PDB entry 9CXA | electron microscopy, 3.04 A resolution | chains B and C of the 9 polymer chains in the assembly

== Chain B ==
Name: Gamma-aminobutyric acid receptor subunit alpha-1
Organism: Homo sapiens
UniProt: P14867 (GBRA1_HUMAN); residues -26 to 429 here correspond to UniProt positions 1-456 (UniProt number = residue number + 27)
Sequence (456 residues; numbered -26 to 429; the number before each row is that of its first residue; numbers below 1 keep their minus sign (Met-26 is residue -26)):
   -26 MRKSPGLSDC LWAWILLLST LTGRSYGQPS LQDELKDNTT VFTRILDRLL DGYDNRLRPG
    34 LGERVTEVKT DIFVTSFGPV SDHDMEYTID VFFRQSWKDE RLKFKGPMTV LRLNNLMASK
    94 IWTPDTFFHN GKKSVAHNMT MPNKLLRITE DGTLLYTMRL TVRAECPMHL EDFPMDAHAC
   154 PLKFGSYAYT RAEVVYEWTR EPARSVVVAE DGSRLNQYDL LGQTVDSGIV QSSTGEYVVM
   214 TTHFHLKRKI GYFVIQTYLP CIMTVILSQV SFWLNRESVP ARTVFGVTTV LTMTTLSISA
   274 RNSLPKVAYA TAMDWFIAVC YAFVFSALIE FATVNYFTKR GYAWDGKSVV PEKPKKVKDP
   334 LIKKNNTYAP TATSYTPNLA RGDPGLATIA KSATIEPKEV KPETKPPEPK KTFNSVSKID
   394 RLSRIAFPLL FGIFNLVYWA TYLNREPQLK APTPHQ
Not modelled in the structure: -26 to 9, 313-385, 418-429
Cystine bridges: Cys139-Cys153
Glycans and other covalent adducts: glycan linked to Asn111
Small-molecule neighbours:
  - gamma-amino-butanoic acid (ABU): Phe65, Arg67, Leu118, Thr130
  - PIO ([(2R)-2-octanoyloxy-3-[oxidanyl-[(1R,2R,3S,4R,5R,6S)-2,3,6-tris(oxidanyl)-4,5-diphosphonooxy-cyclohexyl]oxy-phosphoryl]oxy-propyl] octanoate): Arg249, Ser299, Ile302, Glu303, Thr306, Phe310, Lys312, Phe386, Asn387, Ser388, Val389, Ser390, Lys391, Ile392, Leu395, Ser396

== Chain C ==
Name: Gamma-aminobutyric acid receptor subunit beta-3
Organism: Homo sapiens
UniProt: P28472 (GBRB3_HUMAN); residues -24 to 448 here correspond to UniProt positions 1-473 (UniProt number = residue number + 25)
Sequence (473 residues; numbered -24 to 448; the number before each row is that of its first residue; numbers below 1 keep their minus sign (Met-24 is residue -24)):
   -24 MWGLAGGRLF GIFSAPVLVA VVCCAQSVND PGNMSFVKET VDKLLKGYDI RLRPDFGGPP
    36 VCVGMNIDIA SIDMVSEVNM DYTLTMYFQQ YWRDKRLAYS GIPLNLTLDN RVADQLWVPD
    96 TYFLNDKKSF VHGVTVKNRM IRLHPDGTVL YGLRITTTAA CMMDLRRYPL DEQNCTLEIE
   156 SYGYTTDDIE FYWRGGDKAV TGVERIELPQ FSIVEHRLVS RNVVFATGAY PRLSLSFRLK
   216 RNIGYFILQT YMPSILITIL SWVSFWINYD ASAARVALGI TTVLTMTTIN THLRETLPKI
   276 PYVKAIDMYL MGCFVFVFLA LLEYAFVNYI FFGRGPQRQK KLAEKTAKAK NDRSKSESNR
   336 VDAHGNILLT SLEVHNEMNE VSGGIGDTRN SAISFDNSGI QYRKQSMPRE GHGRFLGDRS
   396 LPHKKTHLRR RSSQLKIKIP DLTDVNAIDR WSRIVFPFTF SLFNLVYWLY YVN
Not modelled in the structure: -24 to 6, 310-419, 448
Cystine bridges: Cys136-Cys150
Glycans and other covalent adducts: N-acetylglucosamine (NAG) linked to Asn80, Asn149
Small-molecule neighbours: gamma-amino-butanoic acid (ABU): Tyr97, Glu155, Ser156, Tyr157, Phe200, Thr202, Tyr205

== Chain B / chain C interface ==
Residue-residue contacts (82):
  Gly25(B) with Lys13(C)
  Asp27(B) with Lys13(C), salt bridge
  Asn28(B) with Asp84(C); Arg86(C)
  Arg29(B) with Val16(C); Leu83(C); Asp84(C), hydrogen bond (backbone-backbone); Val87(C)
  Leu30(B) with Val12(C), hydrophobic; Lys13(C); Leu83(C), hydrophobic
  Arg31(B) with Met9(C)
  Gly33(B) with Met9(C), hydrogen bond (backbone-side chain)
  Leu34(B) with Met9(C); Val12(C), hydrophobic
  Gly35(B) with Asn8(C), hydrogen bond (backbone-side chain)
  Glu36(B) with Met9(C)
  Ser92(B) with Arg86(C), hydrogen bond (backbone-side chain)
  Asp98(B) with Val111(C)
  Thr99(B) with Val109(C); Thr110(C), hydrogen bond (backbone-side chain)
  Phe100(B) with Tyr62(C); Val109(C); Asn113(C); Arg129(C)
  Phe101(B) with Arg129(C), hydrogen bond (backbone-side chain)
  His102(B) with Tyr62(C); Arg129(C)
  Gly104(B) with Arg129(C), hydrogen bond (backbone-side chain)
  Lys105(B) with Phe105(C); His107(C)
  Lys106(B) with Phe105(C)
  Ser107(B) with Val109(C)
  Ala109(B) with Val109(C)
  Met131(B) with Thr110(C)
  Leu133(B) with Val109(C), hydrophobic
  Glu138(B) with Ser46(C), hydrogen bond
  Tyr160(B) with Tyr62(C); Arg114(C); Met115(C); Leu128(C), hydrogen bond (side chain-backbone); Arg129(C), hydrogen bond (side chain-backbone)
  Ala161(B) with Thr82(C); Met115(C), hydrophobic; Arg117(C), hydrogen bond (backbone-side chain)
  Tyr162(B) with Thr82(C); Leu83(C); Asp84(C)
  Thr163(B) with Arg117(C)
  Glu166(B) with Thr82(C), hydrogen bond
  Ser206(B) with Asp43(C), hydrogen bond; Thr176(C)
  Thr207(B) with Gln64(C), hydrogen bond; Met115(C); Arg117(C)
  Tyr210(B) with Arg117(C)
  Thr256(B) with Ala249(C)
  Val260(B) with Leu253(C), hydrophobic
  Val263(B) with Leu235(C), hydrophobic
  Leu264(B) with Thr256(C); Thr260(C)
  Ile271(B) with Gln224(C); His267(C)
  Arg274(B) with Tyr220(C); Leu223(C); Gln224(C)
  Lys279(B) with Pro184(C); Gln185(C); Tyr220(C)
  Val280(B) with Pro184(C); Tyr220(C)
  Ala281(B) with Pro184(C); Asn217(C); Gly219(C)
  Tyr282(B) with Leu223(C)
  Ala283(B) with Leu223(C), hydrophobic
  Tyr294(B) with Leu231(C)
  Phe298(B) with Ile234(C), hydrophobic
  Leu301(B) with Leu235(C), hydrophobic; Val238(C), hydrophobic
  Ala305(B) with Val238(C), hydrophobic
  Asn308(B) with Ile242(C)
Other interface residues (no listed pair), chain B (62 interface residues in all): Pro32, Asp57, Phe66, Ile94, Trp95, Thr96, Pro97, Val108, Val252, Pro253, Thr267, Asn275, Phe304, Tyr309
Other interface residues (no listed pair), chain C (57 interface residues in all): Asp17, Leu20, Asp48, Met49, Leu81, Gln90, Leu125, Gly127, Pro228, Ile232, Trp241, Asn243, Ala246, Ala248

== Summary ==
62 residues of chain B and 57 residues of chain C are in contact, with 14 hydrogen bonds and 1 salt bridge.
Polar contacts include Asp27(B)-Lys13(C), Gly33(B)-Met9(C) and Gly35(B)-Asn8(C). Bound to chain B:
gamma-amino-butanoic acid and compound PIO. Chain C binds gamma-amino-butanoic acid.
Chain B is Gamma-aminobutyric acid receptor subunit alpha-1 and chain C is Gamma-aminobutyric acid receptor
subunit beta-3, both from Homo sapiens; the structure, Native human GABAA receptor of
beta2-alpha1-beta3-alpha1-gamma2 assembly, was determined by electron microscopy together with 9CRS, 9CRV,
9CSB, 9CT0, 9CTJ, 9CTP and 6 further entries from the same study.
